PDB entry 5MY6 | X-ray diffraction, 2.25 A resolution | chains A and B

# Chain A
Name: Receptor tyrosine-protein kinase erbB-2
Source organism: Homo sapiens
Notes: EC 2.7.10.1
UniProt: P04626 (ERBB2_HUMAN); residue numbers follow UniProt; this construct covers 24-645
Amino-acid sequence (622 residues; numbered 24 to 645; the number before each row is that of its first residue):
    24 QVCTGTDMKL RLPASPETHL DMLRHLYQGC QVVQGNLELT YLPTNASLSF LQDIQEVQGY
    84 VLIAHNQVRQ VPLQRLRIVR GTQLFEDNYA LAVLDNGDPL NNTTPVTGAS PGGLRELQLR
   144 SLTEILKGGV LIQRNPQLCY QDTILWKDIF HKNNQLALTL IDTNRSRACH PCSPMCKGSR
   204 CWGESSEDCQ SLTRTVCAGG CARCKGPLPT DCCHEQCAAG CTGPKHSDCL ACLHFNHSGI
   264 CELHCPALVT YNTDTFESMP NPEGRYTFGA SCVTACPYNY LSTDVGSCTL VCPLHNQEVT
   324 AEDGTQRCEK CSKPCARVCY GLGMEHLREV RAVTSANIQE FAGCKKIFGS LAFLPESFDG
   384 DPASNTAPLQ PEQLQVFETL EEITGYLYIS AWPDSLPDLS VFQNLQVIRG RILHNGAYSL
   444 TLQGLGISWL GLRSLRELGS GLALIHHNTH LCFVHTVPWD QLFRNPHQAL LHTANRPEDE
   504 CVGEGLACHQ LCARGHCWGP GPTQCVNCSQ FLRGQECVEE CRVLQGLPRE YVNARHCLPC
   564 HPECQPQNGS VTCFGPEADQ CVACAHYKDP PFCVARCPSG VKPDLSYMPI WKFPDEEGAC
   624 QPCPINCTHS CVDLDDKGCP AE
Disordered / not traced: 123-131, 335-336, 588-594, 598-645
Swiss-Prot annotation at these positions:
  - modified residue: Thr-182 (Phosphothreonine)
  - glycosylation (N-linked (GlcNAc...) asparagine): Asn-68, Asn-124, Asn-187, Asn-259, Asn-530, Asn-571, Asn-629
  - mutagenesis: Leu-317 to His-318 (Reduces dimerization with ERBB3), Met-611 (M611A: Prevents synthesis of isoform 2)
Disulfide bonds: Cys-26/Cys-53, Cys-162/Cys-192, Cys-195/Cys-204, Cys-199/Cys-212, Cys-220/Cys-227, Cys-224/Cys-235, Cys-236/Cys-244, Cys-240/Cys-252, Cys-255/Cys-264, Cys-268/Cys-295, Cys-299/Cys-311, Cys-315/Cys-331, Cys-334/Cys-338, Cys-342/Cys-367, Cys-475/Cys-504, Cys-511/Cys-520, Cys-515/Cys-528, Cys-531/Cys-540, Cys-544/Cys-560, Cys-563/Cys-576, Cys-567/Cys-584, Cys-587/Cys-596
Covalently attached groups: N-acetylglucosamine (NAG) linked to Asn-259

# Chain B
Name: Nanobody 2Rs15d
Source organism: Camelus dromedarius
Notes: antibody fragment or engineered binder
Amino-acid sequence (115 residues; each row starts with the number of its first residue):
     1 QVQLQESGGG SVQAGGSLKL TCAASGYIFN SCGMGWYRQS PGRERELVSR ISGDGDTWHK
    61 ESVKGRFTIS QDNVKKTLYL QMNSLKPEDT AVYFCAVCYN LETYWGQGTQ VTVSS
Disulfide bonds: Cys-22/Cys-95, Cys-32/Cys-98

# Interface between chain A and chain B
Residue-residue contacts (40; chain A residue first):
  Glu-109(A) / Trp-58(B)
  Asp-110(A) / Arg-50(B)  hydrogen bond (backbone-side chain)
  Asp-110(A) / Trp-58(B)  hydrogen bond
  Asn-111(A) / Leu-47(B)
  Asn-111(A) / Arg-50(B)  hydrogen bond
  Asn-111(A) / Trp-58(B)
  Tyr-112(A) / Tyr-37(B)  hydrogen bond
  Tyr-112(A) / Leu-47(B)
  Gln-156(A) / Arg-45(B)  hydrogen bond (side chain-backbone)
  Arg-157(A) / Glu-44(B)
  Lys-170(A) / Leu-101(B)
  Lys-170(A) / Glu-102(B)  salt bridge
  Phe-173(A) / Leu-101(B)  hydrophobic
  His-174(A) / Leu-101(B)
  Asn-177(A) / Cys-32(B)
  Asn-177(A) / Leu-101(B)
  Gln-178(A) / Ser-31(B)
  Gln-178(A) / Cys-32(B)
  Gln-178(A) / Gly-33(B)  hydrogen bond (backbone-backbone)
  Gln-178(A) / Ser-52(B)
  Gln-178(A) / Gly-53(B)  hydrogen bond (backbone-backbone)
  Gln-178(A) / Asp-54(B)  hydrogen bond (side chain-backbone)
  Leu-179(A) / Cys-32(B)
  Leu-179(A) / Arg-50(B)
  Ala-180(A) / Cys-32(B)  hydrogen bond (backbone-backbone)
  Ala-180(A) / Cys-98(B)
  Ala-180(A) / Thr-103(B)
  Leu-181(A) / Cys-32(B)
  Leu-181(A) / Gly-33(B)
  Leu-181(A) / Met-34(B)
  Leu-181(A) / Tyr-37(B)
  Leu-181(A) / Arg-50(B)
  Leu-181(A) / Cys-98(B)  hydrophobic
  Leu-181(A) / Thr-103(B)
  Thr-182(A) / Thr-103(B)  hydrogen bond (backbone-side chain)
  Thr-182(A) / Trp-105(B)
  Leu-183(A) / Tyr-37(B)  hydrophobic
  Leu-183(A) / Arg-45(B)
  Leu-183(A) / Trp-105(B)  hydrophobic
  Arg-217(A) / Leu-101(B)
Interface residues without a listed pair, chain A (18 interface residues in all): Lys-175
Interface residues without a listed pair, chain B (22 interface residues in all): Gly-35, Ala-96, Val-97, Asn-100

# Summary
18 residues of chain A and 22 residues of chain B are in contact; the contacts include 10 hydrogen bonds and 1
salt bridge. Polar pairs include Lys-170(A)/Glu-102(B), Asp-110(A)/Arg-50(B) and Asp-110(A)/Trp-58(B).
Covalently linked N-acetylglucosamine: at Asn-259(A). UniProt lists 3 mutagenesis sites on chain A.
Chain A is Receptor tyrosine-protein kinase erbB-2 (Homo sapiens) and chain B is Nanobody 2Rs15d (Camelus
dromedarius); the structure, Crystal structure of a HER2-Nb complex, was determined by X-ray diffraction.
